4CY9 - chain A; structure by X-ray diffraction, 1.78 A resolution.

[Chain A]
Protein: DPSA
From: Streptomyces coelicolor
UniProt: Q9R408 (Q9R408_STRCO); residue numbers follow UniProt; this construct covers 4-170
Amino-acid sequence (168 residues; each row starts with the number of its first residue):
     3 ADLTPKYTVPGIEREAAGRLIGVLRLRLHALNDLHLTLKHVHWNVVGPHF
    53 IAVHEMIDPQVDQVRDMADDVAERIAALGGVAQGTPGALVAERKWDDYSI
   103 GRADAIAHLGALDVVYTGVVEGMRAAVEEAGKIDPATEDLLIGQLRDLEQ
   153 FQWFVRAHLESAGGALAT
Sequence notes: expression tag (3)
What the authors report for this chain:
  - self-association interface (contacts with another copy of this molecule); pairs are residue here / residue on that copy: K8-G165 (hydrogen bond), K8-G166, K8-A167, Y9-R158, Y9-E162, Y9-G166, Y9-L168, T10-R158, P12-R126 (hydrogen bond), P12-T119, P12-V122, P12-E123, P12-Q154, R104-E162 (salt bridge), K8, G165

[In short]
The paper reports a self-association interface involving K8, Y9 and T10 among others.
Chain A is DPSA (Streptomyces coelicolor); the structure, DpsA14 from Streptomyces coelicolor, was determined
by X-ray diffraction (same publication as 4CYA and 4CYB).
